2FLF - chains C and D of the 4 polymer chains in the assembly; structure by X-ray diffraction, 2.70 A resolution.

Chain C (and D):
Molecule: fuculose-1-phosphate aldolase
Source organism: Thermus thermophilus
Notes: EC 4.1.2.17; chain D of this document is another copy of the same molecule, construct and numbering; everything in this record applies to it too
UniProt: Q5SHB9 (Q5SHB9_THET8); residues 1-200 here = UniProt positions 1-200
Chain sequence (200 residues; numbered 1 to 200; the number before each row is that of its first residue):
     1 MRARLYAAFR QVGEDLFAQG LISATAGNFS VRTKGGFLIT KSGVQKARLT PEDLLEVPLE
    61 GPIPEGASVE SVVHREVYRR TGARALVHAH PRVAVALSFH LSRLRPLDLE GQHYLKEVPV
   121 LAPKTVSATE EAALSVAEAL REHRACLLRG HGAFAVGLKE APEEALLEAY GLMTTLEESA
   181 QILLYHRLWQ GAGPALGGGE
Unresolved in the structure: 127-128, 194-200 (chain D: 125-127, 195-200)

How chain C and chain D interact:
Pairs across the interface (26; chain C residue first):
  Leu107(C) - Phe99(D)
  Asp108(C) - Gly150(D)
  Leu109(C) - His90(D)
  Leu109(C) - Gly150(D)  hydrogen bond (backbone-backbone)
  Leu109(C) - His151(D)
  Glu110(C) - Ser23(D)
  Tyr114(C) - Thr25(D)
  Glu178(C) - Gly20(D)
  Glu178(C) - Arg92(D)  salt bridge
  Gln181(C) - Arg92(D)  hydrogen bond
  Ile182(C) - Arg92(D)
  Ile182(C) - Ala96(D)
  Tyr185(C) - Ala96(D)  hydrophobic
  Tyr185(C) - Leu184(D)  hydrophobic
  His186(C) - Ala96(D)
  His186(C) - Phe99(D)
  His186(C) - His100(D)  hydrogen bond
  Leu188(C) - Leu188(D)  hydrophobic
  Trp189(C) - Leu97(D)  hydrophobic
  Trp189(C) - His100(D)
  Trp189(C) - Leu183(D)
  Trp189(C) - Leu184(D)
  Trp189(C) - Arg187(D)  hydrogen bond (backbone-side chain)
  Gln190(C) - His100(D)  hydrogen bond
  Ala192(C) - Arg187(D)
  Gly193(C) - Arg187(D)
Interface residues without a listed pair, chain D (18 interface residues in all): Val93, Val95, Leu101

In short:
The interface between chain C and chain D involves 15 residues on one side and 18 on the other; the contacts
include 5 hydrogen bonds and 1 salt bridge. Among the polar pairs are Glu178(C)-Arg92(D), Gln181(C)-Arg92(D)
and His186(C)-His100(D).
Chain C and chain D are both fuculose-1-phosphate aldolase (Thermus thermophilus); the structure, Crystal
structure of l-fuculose-1-phosphate aldolase from Thermus Thermophilus HB8, was determined by X-ray
diffraction, deposited together with 2FK5.
